6X2E - chains C and D of the 4 polymer chains in the assembly; structure by X-ray diffraction, 1.80 A resolution.

[Chain C (and D)]
Molecule: Glyceraldehyde-3-phosphate dehydrogenase
Source organism: Chlamydia trachomatis (strain D/UW-3/Cx)
Notes: EC 1.2.1.12; chain D of this document is another copy of the same molecule, construct and numbering; everything in this record applies to it too
UniProtKB: P0CE13 (G3P_CHLTR); residue numbers follow UniProt; this construct covers 1-334
Sequence (334 residues; each row starts with the number of its first residue):
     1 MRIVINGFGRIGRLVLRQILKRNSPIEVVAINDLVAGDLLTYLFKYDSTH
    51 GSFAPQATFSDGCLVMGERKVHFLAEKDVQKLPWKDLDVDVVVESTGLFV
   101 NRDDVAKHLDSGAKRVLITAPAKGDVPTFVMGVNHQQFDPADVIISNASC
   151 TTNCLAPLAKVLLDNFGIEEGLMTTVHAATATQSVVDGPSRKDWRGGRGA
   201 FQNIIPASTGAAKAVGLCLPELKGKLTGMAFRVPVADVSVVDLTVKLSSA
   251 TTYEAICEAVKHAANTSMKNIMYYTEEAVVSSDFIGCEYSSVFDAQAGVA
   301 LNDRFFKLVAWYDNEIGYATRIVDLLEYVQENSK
Not modelled in the structure: 334 (chain D: 68, 333-334)
Modified residues: C63 (S-nitroso-cysteine; SNC); C287 (s,S-(2-hydroxyethyl)thiocysteine; CME)
Small-molecule neighbours: NAD (nicotinamide-adenine-dinucleotide): N6, G7, F8, G9, R10, I11, N32, D33, L34, E76, K77, S95, T96, G97, L98, F99, T119, A120, C150, H177, T180, A181, N314, E315, Y318
Curated features (UniProtKB/Swiss-Prot):
  - active site: C150 (Nucleophile)
  - binding site (NAD(+)): R10, I11, D33, K77, T119, N314
  - binding site (D-glyceraldehyde 3-phosphate): S149 to T151, T180, T209, G210, R232
  - site: H177 (Activates thiol group during catalysis)
From the paper describing this entry:
  - post-translational modification sites: C63, C287

[Interface between chain C and chain D]
Residue-residue contacts (101):
  E170(C) with K246(D); L301(D); N302(D), hydrogen bond; F305(D)
  G171(C) with L301(D)
  L172(C) with T244(D); V299(D), hydrophobic; F305(D), hydrophobic; F306(D); K307(D)
  M173(C) with K307(D)
  T174(C) with D242(D), hydrogen bond; K307(D), hydrogen bond
  V176(C) with V176(D), hydrophobic; I204(D)
  R195(C) with A278(D); V279(D), hydrogen bond (side chain-backbone); V280(D); D294(D), salt bridge; Q296(D); A297(D)
  R198(C) with V280(D); S282(D); D283(D), salt bridge
  Q202(C) with S281(D)
  N203(C) with V280(D); S281(D); S282(D), hydrogen bond
  I204(C) with V176(D); V233(D), hydrophobic; V235(D), hydrophobic; V238(D); V280(D); S281(D), hydrogen bond (backbone-side chain); W311(D)
  I205(C) with V280(D), hydrophobic
  P206(C) with V279(D); W311(D), hydrophobic
  G224(C) with L301(D)
  K225(C) with L301(D)
  L226(C) with L301(D)
  T227(C) with L301(D)
  G228(C) with V299(D)
  M229(C) with A297(D); G298(D); V299(D), hydrophobic; K307(D); V309(D), hydrophobic
  F231(C) with D242(D)
  V233(C) with I204(D), hydrophobic
  P234(C) with P234(D); V235(D), hydrophobic
  V235(C) with Q202(D); I204(D), hydrophobic; P234(D), hydrophobic
  V238(C) with I204(D)
  V240(C) with F231(D), hydrophobic
  D242(C) with T174(D), hydrogen bond; F231(D)
  T244(C) with L172(D); T244(D)
  K246(C) with E170(D), salt bridge
  A278(C) with R195(D)
  V279(C) with R195(D), hydrogen bond (backbone-side chain); P206(D)
  V280(C) with R195(D); R198(D); N203(D); I204(D); I205(D), hydrophobic
  S281(C) with Q202(D); N203(D); I204(D), hydrogen bond (side chain-backbone)
  S282(C) with R198(D); N203(D), hydrogen bond
  D283(C) with R198(D), salt bridge
  D294(C) with R195(D), salt bridge
  Q296(C) with R195(D)
  A297(C) with R195(D); M229(D)
  G298(C) with M229(D)
  V299(C) with L172(D), hydrophobic; G228(D); M229(D)
  A300(C) with T227(D)
  L301(C) with E170(D); G224(D); K225(D); L226(D)
  N302(C) with E170(D), hydrogen bond
  F305(C) with E170(D); L172(D), hydrophobic; F305(D), hydrophobic
  F306(C) with L172(D)
  K307(C) with L172(D); M173(D); T174(D), hydrogen bond; M229(D)
  V309(C) with M229(D), hydrophobic
  W311(C) with I204(D); P206(D), hydrophobic
Also at the interface, not in a pair above, chain C (50 interface residues in all): W194, F201, E277
Also at the interface, not in a pair above, chain D (50 interface residues in all): G171, W194, F201, V240, E277, A300

[In short]
The chain C/chain D interface involves 50 residues from each chain, with 12 hydrogen bonds and 5 salt bridges.
Polar contacts include R195(C)-D294(D), R198(C)-D283(D) and K246(C)-E170(D). Ligands of chain C: NAD. Curated
annotation (UniProt) lists active-site residue C150(C), 6 NAD+-binding residues and 7 D-glyceraldehyde
3-phosphate-binding residues on chain C. From the paper: modification sites C63(C) and C287(C).
Chain C and chain D are both Glyceraldehyde-3-phosphate dehydrogenase (Chlamydia trachomatis (strain
D/UW-3/Cx)); the structure, Crystal Structure of Chlamydia trachomatis mixed (apo/holo) Glyceraldehyde
3-phosphate dehydrogenase, was determined by X-ray diffraction, deposited together with 6WYC.
